1PLR - chain A; structure by X-ray diffraction, 3.00 A resolution.

== Chain A ==
Name: Proliferating cell nuclear antigen (pcna)
From: Saccharomyces cerevisiae
Reference sequence: P15873 (PCNA_YEAST); numbering as in UniProt (aligned over 1-258)
Amino-acid sequence (258 residues; each row starts with the number of its first residue):
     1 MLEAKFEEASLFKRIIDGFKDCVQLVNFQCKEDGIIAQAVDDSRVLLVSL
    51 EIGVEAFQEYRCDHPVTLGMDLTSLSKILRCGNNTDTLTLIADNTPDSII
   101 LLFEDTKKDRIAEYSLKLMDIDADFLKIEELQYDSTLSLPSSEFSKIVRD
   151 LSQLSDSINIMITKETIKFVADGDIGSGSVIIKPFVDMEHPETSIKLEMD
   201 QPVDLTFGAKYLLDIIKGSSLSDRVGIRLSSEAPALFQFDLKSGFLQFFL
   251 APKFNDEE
UniProt features mapped onto this chain:
  - DNA-binding region: Arg61 to Arg80
  - cross-link (Glycyl lysine isopeptide (Lys-Gly)): Lys127 (interchain with G-Cter in SUMO), Lys164 (interchain with G-Cter in SUMO)
Cystine bridges: Cys30-Cys62

== Overview ==
Chain A is Proliferating cell nuclear antigen (pcna) (Saccharomyces cerevisiae); the structure, Crystal
structure of the eukaryotic DNA polymerase processivity factor pcna, was determined by X-ray diffraction
together with 1PLQ from the same study.
